6FHS - chains D and H of the 10 polymer chains in the assembly; structure by electron microscopy, 3.75 A resolution.

Chain D:
Molecule: RuvB-like helicase
Source organism: Chaetomium thermophilum var. thermophilum DSM 1495
Notes: EC 3.6.4.12
Reference sequence: G0RYC2 (G0RYC2_CHATD); numbering as in UniProt (aligned over 1-488)
Sequence (488 residues; numbered 1 to 488; the number before each row is that of its first residue):
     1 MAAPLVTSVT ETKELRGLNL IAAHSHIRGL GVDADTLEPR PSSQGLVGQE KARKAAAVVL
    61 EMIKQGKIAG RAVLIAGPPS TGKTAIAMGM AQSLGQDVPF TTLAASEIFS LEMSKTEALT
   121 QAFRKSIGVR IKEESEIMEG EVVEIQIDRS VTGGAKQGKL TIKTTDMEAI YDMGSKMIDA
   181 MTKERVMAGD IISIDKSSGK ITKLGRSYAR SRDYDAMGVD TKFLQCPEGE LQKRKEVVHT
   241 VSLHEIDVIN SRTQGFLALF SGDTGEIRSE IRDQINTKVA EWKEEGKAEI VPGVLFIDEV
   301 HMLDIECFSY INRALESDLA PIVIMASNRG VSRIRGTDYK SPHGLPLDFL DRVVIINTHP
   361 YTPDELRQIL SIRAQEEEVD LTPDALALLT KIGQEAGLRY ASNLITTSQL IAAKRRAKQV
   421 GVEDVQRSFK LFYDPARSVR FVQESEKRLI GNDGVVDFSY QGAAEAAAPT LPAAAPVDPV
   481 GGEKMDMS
Not modelled in the structure: 1-19, 459-488
Small-molecule neighbours:
  - ADP (adenosine-5'-diphosphate), molecule 1: Ala23, His24, His26, Gly45, Leu46, Val47, Pro79, Ser80, Thr81, Gly82, Lys83, Thr84, Ala85, Tyr361, Ile369, Arg373, Leu398, Arg399
  - ADP, molecule 2: Arg313, Glu316, Arg352

Chain H:
Molecule: les2
Source organism: Chaetomium thermophilum var. thermophilum DSM 1495
Reference sequence: G0RY01 (G0RY01_CHATD); residues 1-491 here = UniProt positions 1-491
Sequence (491 residues; row label = number of the first residue in the row):
     1 MSTRPRRHAA QRASQAITDL ADRDRESDHS HGPISSRMSS FNSSSRSRLP GKGIASVSRS
    61 EAGGASDPEH IHLTVKLPSS KLRQATSSSG IKKAGSVGSS SSSSGGGKAA VKRARGGKRS
   121 RVLESSEEEE EENEVEVLGD EDEEEEEEED EIEVREGEGY DEDEEDVEDE DEEMQDLGEE
   181 DADGEDDEMD VDAEGEEDAD GDVNMDAGVV GARATTVRAV PPAIKVTKPP KESPSNGKAA
   241 TASKANDNAV PVKRPAPDSD DESLSSLESE PEEEVNVAGG EDAEGEDDDA EGEVDAEGEE
   301 EEEEEEIEVA DEDAEGEDVE QDEDEDEEEE DDDDEMISRA QTPDMSRLTA RQRARLGEAS
   361 GEYLKLSDEV QSKKHFTAEE LSMRRAEMAR RRRNLSEKRN EEIKMETVNK LLKKQAPRTT
   421 RRAAQAAAAA EEAEEAAKQP KRPDPMMIRW VNNKMGSVVA VPEELLGTHA GVVFGAGPGK
   481 GLPAGKMVEE V
Not modelled in the structure: 1-442, 479-491

Interface between chain D and chain H:
Residue-residue contacts (25; chain D residue first):
  Val143(D) - Asn452(H)
  Val143(D) - Asn453(H)
  Glu144(D) - Val451(H)
  Glu144(D) - Asn452(H)
  Ile145(D) - Trp450(H)
  Ile145(D) - Val451(H)
  Ile145(D) - Asn452(H)  hydrogen bond (backbone-backbone)
  Gln146(D) - Arg449(H)
  Gln146(D) - Trp450(H)
  Ile147(D) - Ile448(H)
  Ile147(D) - Arg449(H)
  Ile147(D) - Trp450(H)  hydrogen bond (backbone-backbone)
  Asp148(D) - Ile448(H)
  Asp148(D) - Arg449(H)  salt bridge
  Arg149(D) - Met446(H)
  Arg149(D) - Met447(H)
  Arg149(D) - Ile448(H)  hydrogen bond (backbone-backbone)
  Ser150(D) - Met446(H)
  Val151(D) - Met446(H)
  Val151(D) - Ile448(H)  hydrophobic
  Met187(D) - Asn452(H)  hydrogen bond
  Ala188(D) - Asn452(H)
  Ala188(D) - Asn453(H)
  Tyr208(D) - Lys454(H)  hydrogen bond
  Tyr214(D) - Ser457(H)  hydrogen bond
Also at the interface, not in a pair above, chain D (14 interface residues in all): Gln157
Also at the interface, not in a pair above, chain H (13 interface residues in all): Asp444, His469, Ala470

Summary:
Chain D and chain H form an interface of 14 and 13 residues respectively, with 6 hydrogen bonds and 1 salt
bridge. Among the polar pairs are Asp148(D)-Arg449(H), Met187(D)-Asn452(H) and Tyr208(D)-Lys454(H). Ligands of
chain D: ADP.
Here chain D is RuvB-like helicase and chain H is les2, both from Chaetomium thermophilum var. thermophilum
DSM 1495. Entry 6FHS (CryoEM Structure of INO80core) was determined by electron microscopy together with 6FML
from the same study.
